PDB entry 2ZFX | X-ray diffraction, 1.99 A resolution | chains A and C

Chain A:
Name: Vitamin D3 receptor
From: Rattus norvegicus
Notes: fragment: ligand binding domain; engineered mutation(s): DEL(165-211) mutant
Reference sequence: P13053 (VDR_RAT); residue numbers follow UniProt; this construct covers 116-164, 212-423
Amino-acid sequence (265 residues; each row starts with the number of its first residue; note: 47 numbers in that range are skipped by the numbering (no residue carries them; nothing is unmodelled there)):
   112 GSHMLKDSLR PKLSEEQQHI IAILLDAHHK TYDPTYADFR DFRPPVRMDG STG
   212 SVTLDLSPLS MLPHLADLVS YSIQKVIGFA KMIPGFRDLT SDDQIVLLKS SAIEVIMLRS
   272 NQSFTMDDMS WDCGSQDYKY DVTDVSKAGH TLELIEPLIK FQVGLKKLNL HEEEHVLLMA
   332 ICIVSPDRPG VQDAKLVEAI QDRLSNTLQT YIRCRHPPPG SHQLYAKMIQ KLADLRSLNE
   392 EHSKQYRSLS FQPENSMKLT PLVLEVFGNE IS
Not modelled in the structure: 112-122, 160-164, 212-217, 422-423
Differences from the reference sequence: expression tag (112-115)
Small-molecule neighbours: YR3 ((2S)-3-{4-[1-ethyl-1-(4-{[(2R)-2-hydroxy-3,3-dimethylbutyl]oxy}-3-methylphenyl)propyl]-2-methylphenoxy}propane-1,2-diol): Tyr-143, Tyr-147, Phe-150, Leu-223, Leu-226, Ala-227, Leu-229, Val-230, Tyr-232, Ser-233, Ile-267, Met-268, Arg-270, Ser-271, Ser-274, Trp-282, Cys-284, Tyr-291, Val-296, Ala-299, His-301, Leu-305, Leu-309, His-393, Tyr-397, Leu-400, Leu-410, Val-414, Phe-418
Curated features (UniProtKB/Swiss-Prot):
  - region: Lys-242 to Lys-260 (Interaction with coactivator LXXLL motif)
  - binding site (calcitriol): Tyr-143, Ser-233, Arg-270, Ser-274, His-301, His-393
  - motif: Pro-412 to Asn-420 (9aaTAD)
From the paper describing this entry:
  - binding site for YR3: Asp-144, Tyr-232, Ser-233, Arg-270, Trp-282, His-301, His-393

Chain C:
Name: DRIP 205 NR2 box peptide
Reference sequence: Q15648 (MED1_HUMAN); residues 625-637 here correspond to UniProt positions 640-652 (UniProt number = residue number + 15)
Amino-acid sequence (13 residues; row label = number of the first residue in the row):
   625 KNHPMLMNLL KDN
Not modelled in the structure: 625-627, 637
Curated features (UniProtKB/Swiss-Prot):
  - motif: Leu-630 to Leu-634 (LXXLL motif 2)

Interface between chain A and chain C:
Pairs across the interface (16):
  Ile-238(A) / Leu-630(C)  hydrophobic
  Ile-238(A) / Leu-633(C)  hydrophobic
  Lys-242(A) / Leu-633(C)  hydrogen bond (side chain-backbone)
  Ser-252(A) / Met-631(C)
  Gln-255(A) / Leu-634(C)
  Ile-256(A) / Leu-630(C)  hydrophobic
  Ile-256(A) / Met-631(C)  hydrophobic
  Ile-256(A) / Leu-634(C)  hydrophobic
  Leu-259(A) / Leu-630(C)  hydrophobic
  Leu-259(A) / Leu-634(C)  hydrophobic
  Lys-260(A) / Leu-630(C)
  Pro-412(A) / Met-629(C)
  Leu-413(A) / Met-629(C)
  Glu-416(A) / Pro-628(C)
  Glu-416(A) / Met-629(C)  hydrogen bond (side chain-backbone)
  Glu-416(A) / Leu-630(C)  hydrogen bond (side chain-backbone)
Interface residues without a listed pair, chain A (12 interface residues in all): Phe-247, Val-417

In short:
The interface between chain A and chain C involves 12 residues on one side and 6 on the other; the contacts
include 3 hydrogen bonds. Polar contacts include Lys-242(A)/Leu-633(C), Glu-416(A)/Met-629(C) and
Glu-416(A)/Leu-630(C). Ligands of chain A: compound YR3. The paper reports a binding site for YR3 at
Asp-144(A), Tyr-232(A) and Ser-233(A) among others.
Here chain A is Vitamin D3 receptor (Rattus norvegicus) and chain C is DRIP 205 NR2 box peptide. Entry 2ZFX
(Crystal structure of the rat vitamin D receptor ligand binding domain complexed with YR301 and a ...) was
determined by X-ray diffraction.
